Entry 6UCB (electron microscopy, 3.28 A resolution); this record covers chains C and G of the 8 polymer chains in the assembly.

[Chain C]
Name: Glutamate receptor 2
Source organism: Rattus norvegicus
UniProt: P19491 (GRIA2_RAT); residues -20 to 847 here correspond to UniProt positions 1-868 (UniProt number = residue number + 21)
Amino-acid sequence (889 residues; row label = number of the first residue in the row; numbers below 1 keep their minus sign (Met-20 is residue -20)):
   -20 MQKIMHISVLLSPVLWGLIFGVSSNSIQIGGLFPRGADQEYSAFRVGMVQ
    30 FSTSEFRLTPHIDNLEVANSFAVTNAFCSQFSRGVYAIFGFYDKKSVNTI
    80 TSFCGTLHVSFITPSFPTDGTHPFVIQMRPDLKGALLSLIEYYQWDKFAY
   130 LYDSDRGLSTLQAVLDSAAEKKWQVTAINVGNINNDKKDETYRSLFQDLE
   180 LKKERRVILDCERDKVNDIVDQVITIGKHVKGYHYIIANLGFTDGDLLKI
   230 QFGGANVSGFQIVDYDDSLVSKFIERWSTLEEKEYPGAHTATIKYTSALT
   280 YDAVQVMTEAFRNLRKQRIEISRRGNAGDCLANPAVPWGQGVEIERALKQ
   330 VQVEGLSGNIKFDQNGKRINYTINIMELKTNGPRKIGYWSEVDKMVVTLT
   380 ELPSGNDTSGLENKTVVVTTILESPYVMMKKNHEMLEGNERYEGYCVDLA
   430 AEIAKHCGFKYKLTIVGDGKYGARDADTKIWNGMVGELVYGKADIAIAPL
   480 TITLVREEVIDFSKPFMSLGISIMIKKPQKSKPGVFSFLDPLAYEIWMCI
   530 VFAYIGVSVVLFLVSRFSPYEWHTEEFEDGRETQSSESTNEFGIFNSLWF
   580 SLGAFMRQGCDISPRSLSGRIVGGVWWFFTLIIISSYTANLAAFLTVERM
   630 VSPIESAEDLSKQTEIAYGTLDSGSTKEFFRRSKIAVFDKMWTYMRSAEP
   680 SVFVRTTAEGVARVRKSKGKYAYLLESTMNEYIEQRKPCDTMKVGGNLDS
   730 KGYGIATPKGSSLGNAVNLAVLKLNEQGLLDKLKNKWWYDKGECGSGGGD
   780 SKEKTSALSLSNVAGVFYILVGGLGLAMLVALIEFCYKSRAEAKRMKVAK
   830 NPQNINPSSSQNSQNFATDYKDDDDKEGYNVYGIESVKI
Not modelled in the structure: -20 to 393, 549-594, 777-783, 825-868
Sequence notes: conflict Arg586 (Gln607 in P19491); expression tag (848-868)
Disulfides: Cys718-Cys773
Residues lining bound ligands:
  - palmitoleic acid (PAM), molecule 1: Gly513, Val514, Phe515, Ile798
  - palmitoleic acid (PAM), molecule 2: Phe515, Ile798, Gly801, Gly802, Leu805
  - palmitoleic acid (PAM), molecule 3: Tyr523, Trp526, Met527, Val530, Ile798
  - ZK1 ({[7-morpholin-4-yl-2,3-dioxo-6-(trifluoromethyl)-3,4-dihydroquinoxalin-1(2H)-yl]methyl}phosphonic acid): Glu402, Tyr405, Tyr450, Pro478, Leu479, Thr480, Arg485, Gly653, Ser654, Thr655, Thr686, Glu705, Met708, Tyr732
Curated features (UniProtKB/Swiss-Prot):
  - region: Ala846, Thr847 (Required for interaction with IQSEC1)
  - binding site (L-glutamate): Pro478, Thr480, Arg485, Ser654, Thr655, Glu705
  - site: Arg453 (Interaction with the cone snail toxin Con-ikot-ikot), Ile633 (Crucial to convey clamshell closure to channel opening), Arg660 (Interaction with the cone snail toxin Con-ikot-ikot), Lys752 (Interaction with the cone snail toxin Con-ikot-ikot)
  - modified residue (Phosphoserine): Ser662, Ser696, Ser839, Ser842
  - lipidation (S-palmitoyl cysteine): Cys589, Cys815
  - glycosylation (N-linked (GlcNAc...) asparagine): Asn235, Asn349, Asn385, Asn392
What the authors report for this chain:
  - binding site for 1-Oleoyl-R-glycerol: Tyr523, Met527, Val530, Phe607
  - binding site for cholesterol: Tyr797
  - specificity-determining residues: Glu524, Met527, Cys528, Leu789, Ala793 (by similarity / conservation)

[Chain G]
Name: Protein cornichon homolog 3
Source organism: Mus musculus
UniProt: Q6ZWS4 (CNIH3_MOUSE); residues 1-160 here = UniProt positions 1-160
Amino-acid sequence (174 residues; each row starts with the number of its first residue):
     1 MAFTFAAFCYMLSLVLCAALIFFAIWHIIAFDELRTDFKSPIDQCNPVHA
    51 RERLRNIERICFLLRKLVLPEYSIHSLFCIMFLCAQEWLTLGLNVPLLFY
   101 HFWRYFHCPADSSELAYDPPVVMNADTLSYCQKEAWCKLAFYLLSFFYYL
   151 YCMIYTLVSSGGRGGTETSQVAPA
Not modelled in the structure: 1, 38-49, 111-125, 161-174
Sequence notes: linker (161-165); expression tag (166-174)
Residues lining bound ligands: palmitoleic acid (PAM): Cys84, Ala85, Gln86
What the authors report for this chain:
  - binding site for cholesterol: Met153, Leu157

[Interface between chain C and chain G]
Residue-residue contacts (14; chain C residue first):
  Leu789(C) - Phe3(G)  hydrophobic
  Phe796(C) - Phe3(G)  hydrophobic
  Phe796(C) - Phe8(G)  hydrophobic
  Tyr797(C) - Phe3(G)  hydrophobic
  Tyr797(C) - Met11(G)  hydrophobic
  Val800(C) - Phe8(G)  hydrophobic
  Val800(C) - Met11(G)  hydrophobic
  Val800(C) - Val15(G)  hydrophobic
  Leu803(C) - Val15(G)
  Gly804(C) - Val15(G)
  Met807(C) - Ala19(G)  hydrophobic
  Leu811(C) - Phe22(G)  hydrophobic
  Phe814(C) - Trp26(G)
  Lys823(C) - Glu33(G)  salt bridge
Interface residues without a listed pair, chain C (12 interface residues in all): Ala793, Leu799
Interface residues without a listed pair, chain G (12 interface residues in all): Leu16, Ala18, Leu63, Leu157

[Summary]
The chain C/chain G interface involves 12 residues from each chain, with 1 salt bridge. The salt-bridged pair
is Lys823(C)-Glu33(G). Chain C binds compound ZK1 and 3 copies of palmitoleic acid. From the paper: a binding
site for 1-Oleoyl-R-glycerol at Tyr523(C), Met527(C) and Val530(C) among others; a binding site for
cholesterol at Tyr797(C) and Met153(G) among others.
Chain C is Glutamate receptor 2 (Rattus norvegicus) and chain G is Protein cornichon homolog 3 (Mus musculus);
the structure, GluA2 in complex with its auxiliary subunit CNIH3 - with antagonist ZK200775, LBD, TMD, CNIH3,
and ..., was determined by electron microscopy (same publication as 6PEQ, 6U5S, 6U6I, 6UD4 and 6UD8).
